7Z47 - chains A and B of the 9 polymer chains in the assembly; structure by electron microscopy, 3.80 A resolution.

Chain A (and B):
Name: Adaptor protein
Organism: Escherichia phage vB_EcoP_SU10
Notes: chain B of this document is another copy of the same molecule, construct and numbering; everything in this record applies to it too
UniProt: A0A0B4N231 (A0A0B4N231_9CAUD); numbering as in UniProt (aligned over 1-250)
Chain sequence (250 residues; row label = number of the first residue in the row):
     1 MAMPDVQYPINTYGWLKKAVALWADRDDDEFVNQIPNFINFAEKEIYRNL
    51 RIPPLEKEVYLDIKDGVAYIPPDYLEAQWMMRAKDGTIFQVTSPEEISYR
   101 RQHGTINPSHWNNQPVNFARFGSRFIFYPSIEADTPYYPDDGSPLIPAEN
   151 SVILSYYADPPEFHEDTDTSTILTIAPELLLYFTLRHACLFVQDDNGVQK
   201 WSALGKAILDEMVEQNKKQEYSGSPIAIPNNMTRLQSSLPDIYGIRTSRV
Unresolved in the structure: 1-2, 105-112, 238-250 (chain B: 1-2, 105-112, 239-250)

Chain A / chain B interface:
Contacting residue pairs (66):
  D5(A) - N33(B)
  V6(A) - Q34(B)
  Q7(A) - N37(B)
  Y8(A) - P36(B)
  Y8(A) - N37(B)
  Y8(A) - N40(B)
  Y8(A) - E162(B)  hydrogen bond
  Y8(A) - F163(B)  hydrogen bond (side chain-backbone)
  I10(A) - N37(B)
  L22(A) - E30(B)
  L22(A) - Q34(B)
  L22(A) - F191(B)  hydrophobic
  W23(A) - F38(B)  hydrophobic
  W23(A) - F41(B)  hydrophobic
  W23(A) - F191(B)
  D25(A) - E30(B)
  W79(A) - F121(B)
  W79(A) - G122(B)
  M81(A) - F121(B)  hydrophobic
  D85(A) - R101(B)
  G86(A) - S98(B)
  G86(A) - R101(B)
  T87(A) - S98(B)  hydrogen bond (backbone-side chain)
  I88(A) - P94(B)  hydrophobic
  I88(A) - E95(B)
  I88(A) - S98(B)  hydrogen bond (backbone-side chain)
  T174(A) - K44(B)  hydrogen bond (backbone-side chain)
  I175(A) - K44(B)  hydrogen bond (backbone-side chain)
  I175(A) - R48(B)
  A176(A) - R48(B)
  P177(A) - F41(B)  hydrophobic
  P177(A) - K44(B)
  E178(A) - F41(B)
  E178(A) - K44(B)
  E178(A) - R48(B)  salt bridge
  E178(A) - H187(B)  salt bridge
  Y182(A) - H187(B)  hydrogen bond
  W201(A) - L190(B)
  L204(A) - R186(B)
  L204(A) - L190(B)  hydrophobic
  I208(A) - R48(B)
  E211(A) - E45(B)
  E211(A) - R48(B)  salt bridge
  E211(A) - N49(B)  hydrogen bond (backbone-side chain)
  M212(A) - R48(B)
  E214(A) - N49(B)
  Q215(A) - R48(B)
  Q215(A) - N49(B)
  Q215(A) - R51(B)
  Q215(A) - L75(B)
  K218(A) - N49(B)  hydrogen bond (side chain-backbone)
  K218(A) - R51(B)
  K218(A) - E76(B)
  Q219(A) - Y74(B)
  Q219(A) - L75(B)
  Q219(A) - R120(B)
  E220(A) - R120(B)  salt bridge
  Y221(A) - V91(B)  hydrophobic
  Y221(A) - T92(B)
  Y221(A) - S93(B)
  Y221(A) - P94(B)
  S224(A) - Q90(B)
  N230(A) - E96(B)
  M232(A) - E96(B)
  M232(A) - Y99(B)  hydrophobic
  L235(A) - H103(B)
Interface residues without a listed pair, chain A (45 interface residues in all): M3, P53, E56, L181, K200, S222, G223, N231, T233, R234
Interface residues without a listed pair, chain B (40 interface residues in all): E43, F89, Q102, Q199

Summary:
45 residues of chain A and 40 residues of chain B are in contact, with 9 hydrogen bonds and 4 salt bridges.
Among the polar pairs are E178(A)-R48(B), E178(A)-H187(B) and E211(A)-R48(B).
Both chains are Adaptor protein (Escherichia phage vB_EcoP_SU10). Entry 7Z47 (Tail of bacteriophage SU10) was
determined by electron microscopy, deposited together with 7Z4A and 7Z4F.
